Entry 3JZP (X-ray diffraction, 1.74 A resolution); this record covers chains A and P.

[Chain A]
Protein: Protein Mdm4
Organism: Homo sapiens
Reference sequence: O15151 (MDM4_HUMAN); numbering as in UniProt (aligned over 23-111)
Amino-acid sequence (89 residues; each row starts with the number of its first residue):
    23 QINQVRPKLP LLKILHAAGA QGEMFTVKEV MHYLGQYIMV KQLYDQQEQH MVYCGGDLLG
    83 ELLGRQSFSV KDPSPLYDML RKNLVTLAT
Not modelled in the structure: 110-111
Bound ions: K+: Q64, Y66

[Chain P]
Protein: pDI6W peptide
Amino-acid sequence (12 residues; each row starts with the number of its first residue):
    17 LTFEHWWAQL TS

[Chain A / chain P interface]
Pairs across the interface (26):
  K50(A) - S28(P)
  M53(A) - W23(P)  hydrogen bond (backbone-side chain)
  M53(A) - L26(P)  hydrophobic
  M53(A) - T27(P)
  L56(A) - W23(P)  hydrophobic
  G57(A) - F19(P)
  G57(A) - W23(P)
  I60(A) - F19(P)  hydrophobic
  I60(A) - W23(P)  hydrophobic
  M61(A) - F19(P)  hydrophobic
  M61(A) - E20(P)
  Y66(A) - F19(P)  hydrophobic
  Q71(A) - L17(P)
  Q71(A) - T18(P)
  Q71(A) - F19(P)  hydrogen bond (side chain-backbone)
  H72(A) - W22(P)
  V74(A) - F19(P)  hydrophobic
  V92(A) - F19(P)  hydrophobic
  V92(A) - W22(P)
  V92(A) - W23(P)
  V92(A) - L26(P)
  K93(A) - W22(P)
  P95(A) - L26(P)  hydrophobic
  L98(A) - W23(P)  hydrophobic
  L98(A) - L26(P)  hydrophobic
  Y99(A) - L26(P)
Other interface residues (no listed pair), chain A (17 interface residues in all): Q58, F90
Interface features reported in the paper:
  - pairs named by the authors: M53(A)-W23(P) (hydrogen bond), H72(A)-W22(P) (hydrophobic contact), K93(A)-W22(P) (hydrophobic contact)
  - interface residues, chain A: M53(A), H72(A), K93(A)

[Summary]
Chain A and chain P form an interface of 17 and 9 residues respectively, with 2 hydrogen bonds. Polar pairs
include M53(A)-W23(P) and Q71(A)-F19(P). The paper describes a hydrogen bond between M53(A) and W23(P);
hydrophobic contacts between H72(A) and W22(P) and K93(A) and W22(P). From the paper: interface residues
M53(A), H72(A) and K93(A).
Here chain A is Protein Mdm4 (Homo sapiens) and chain P is pDI6W peptide. Entry 3JZP (Human MDMX liganded with
a 12mer peptide inhibitor (pDI6W)) was determined by X-ray diffraction together with 3JZO, 3JZQ, 3JZR and 3JZS
from the same study.
